PDB entry 7NYX | electron microscopy, 4.60 A resolution (low resolution: residue-level contacts below are approximate; hydrogen-bond / salt-bridge calls are withheld) | chains B and C of the 14 polymer chains in the assembly

== Chain B ==
Molecule: Chromosome partition protein MukB
Source organism: Photorhabdus thracensis
Reference sequence: A0A0F7LRY2 (A0A0F7LRY2_9GAMM); numbering as in UniProt (aligned over 1-1482)
Sequence (1482 residues; each row starts with the number of its first residue):
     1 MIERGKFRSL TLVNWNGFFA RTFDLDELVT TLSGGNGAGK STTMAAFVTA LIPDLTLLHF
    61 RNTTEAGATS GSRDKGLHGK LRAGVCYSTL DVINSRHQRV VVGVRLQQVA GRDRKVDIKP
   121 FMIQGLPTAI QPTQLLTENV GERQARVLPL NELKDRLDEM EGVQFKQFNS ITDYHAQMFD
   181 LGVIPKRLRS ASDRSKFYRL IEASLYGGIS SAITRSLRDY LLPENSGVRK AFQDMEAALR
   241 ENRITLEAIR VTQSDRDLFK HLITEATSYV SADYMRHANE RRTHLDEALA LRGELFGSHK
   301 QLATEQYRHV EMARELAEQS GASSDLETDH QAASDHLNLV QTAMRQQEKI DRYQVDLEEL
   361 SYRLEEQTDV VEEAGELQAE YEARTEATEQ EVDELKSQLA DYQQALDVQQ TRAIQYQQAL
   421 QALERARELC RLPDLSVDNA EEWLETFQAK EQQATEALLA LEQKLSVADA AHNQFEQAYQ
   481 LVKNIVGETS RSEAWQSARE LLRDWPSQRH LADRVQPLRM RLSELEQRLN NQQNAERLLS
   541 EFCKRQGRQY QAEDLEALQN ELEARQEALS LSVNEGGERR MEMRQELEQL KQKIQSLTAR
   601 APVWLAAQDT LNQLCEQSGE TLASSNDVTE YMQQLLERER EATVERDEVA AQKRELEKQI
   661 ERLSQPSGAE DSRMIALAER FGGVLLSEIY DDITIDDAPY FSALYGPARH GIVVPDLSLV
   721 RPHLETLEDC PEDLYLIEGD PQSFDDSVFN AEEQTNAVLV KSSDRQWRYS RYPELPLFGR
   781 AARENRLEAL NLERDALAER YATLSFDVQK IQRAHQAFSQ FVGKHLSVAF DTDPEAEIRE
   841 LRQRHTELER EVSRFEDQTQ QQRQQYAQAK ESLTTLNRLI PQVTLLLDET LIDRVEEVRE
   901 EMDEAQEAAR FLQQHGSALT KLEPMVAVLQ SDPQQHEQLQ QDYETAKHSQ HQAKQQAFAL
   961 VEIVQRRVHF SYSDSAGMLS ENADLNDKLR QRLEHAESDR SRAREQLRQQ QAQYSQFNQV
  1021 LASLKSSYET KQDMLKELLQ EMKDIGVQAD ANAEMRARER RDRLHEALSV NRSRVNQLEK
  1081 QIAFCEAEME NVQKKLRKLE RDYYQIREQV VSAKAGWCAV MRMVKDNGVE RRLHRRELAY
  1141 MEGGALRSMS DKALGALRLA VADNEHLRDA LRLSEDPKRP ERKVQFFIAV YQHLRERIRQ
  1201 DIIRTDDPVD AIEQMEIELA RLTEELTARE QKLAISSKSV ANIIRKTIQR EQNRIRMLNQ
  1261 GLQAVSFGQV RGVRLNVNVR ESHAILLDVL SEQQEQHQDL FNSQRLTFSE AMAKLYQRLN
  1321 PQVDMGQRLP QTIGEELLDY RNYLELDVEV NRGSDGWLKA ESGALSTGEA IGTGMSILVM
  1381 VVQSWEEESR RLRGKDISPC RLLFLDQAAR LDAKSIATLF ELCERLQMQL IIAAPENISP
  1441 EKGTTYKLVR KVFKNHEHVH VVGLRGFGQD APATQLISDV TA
Not modelled in the structure: 1, 1469-1482
Differences from the reference sequence: engineered mutation Gln1407 (Glu in A0A0F7LRY2)
Bound ions: Mg2+: Ser41 (together with ATP)
Small-molecule neighbours:
  - ATP, molecule 1: Asn16, Asn36, Gly37, Ala38, Gly39, Lys40, Ser41, Thr42, Gly76, Gly79, Lys80, Asp1406, Gln1407, Arg1450
  - ATP, molecule 2: Gln1269, Arg1352, Gly1363, Ala1364, Leu1365, Ser1366, Thr1367, Gly1368, Glu1369
  - 4'-phosphopantetheine (PNS), molecule 1: Leu289, Ala290, Gly293
  - 4'-phosphopantetheine (PNS), molecule 2: Arg839, Arg842, Gln843
What the authors report for this chain:
  - binding site for 4'-phosphopantetheine: Arg839
  - mutagenesis - E1407Q: decreased catalytic activity (citing earlier work)
  - mutagenesis - S1366R, D1406A: abolished growth

== Chain C ==
Molecule: Chromosome partition protein MukF
Source organism: Photorhabdus thracensis
Reference sequence: A0A0F7LMQ4 (A0A0F7LMQ4_9GAMM); residues 1-440 here = UniProt positions 1-440
Sequence (440 residues; row label = number of the first residue in the row):
     1 MSEYSQTVPE LVSWARKNDF SISLPVERLA FLMAIAVLNS ERLDGEMSEG ELIDAFREVC
    61 KGFEQTAESV AVRANNAIND MVRQKLLNRF TSELADGNAI YRLTPLGISI SDYYIRQREF
   121 STLRLSMQLS IVANELHRAA EAAEEGGDEF HWHRNVFAPL KYSVAEIFDS IDMSQRLMDE
   181 QQNFVKEDIA ALLNQDWQAA IANCEQLLSE TSGTLRELQD TLEAAGDKLQ ANLLRIQDAN
   241 MGSGGSELVD KLVFDLQSKL DRIISWGQQA IDLWIGYDRH VHKFIRTAID MDKNRIFSQR
   301 LRQSVQHYFD NPWTLTVANA ERLLDMRDEE LALRNEEVTG ELPLELEYEE FSEINDQLAA
   361 MIEKALLVYQ QEQRPLDLGA VLRDYLAQHP LPRHFDVARI LVDQAVRLGV AEADFSGLPA
   421 EWLAINDYGA KVQAHVIDTY
Not modelled in the structure: 1-9, 23-118

== Interface between chain B and chain C ==
Residue-residue contacts (52):
  Asn14(B) with Val338(C)
  Phe19(B) with Thr339(C); Gly340(C); Glu341(C)
  Ala20(B) with Leu342(C); Pro343(C)
  Arg21(B) with Pro343(C)
  Ala83(B) with Arg334(C); Glu336(C); Val338(C)
  Gly84(B) with Arg334(C)
  Gln107(B) with Leu333(C); Arg334(C); Asn335(C)
  Gln108(B) with Leu333(C); Arg334(C)
  Val109(B) with Ala332(C); Leu333(C)
  Ala110(B) with Ala332(C); Arg334(C)
  Asp117(B) with Leu333(C)
  Thr133(B) with Leu342(C)
  Arg143(B) with Glu341(C); Leu342(C); Leu344(C)
  Gln144(B) with Gly340(C)
  Ala145(B) with Thr339(C); Gly340(C)
  Arg146(B) with Glu337(C); Val338(C); Thr339(C)
  Val147(B) with Val338(C)
  Asn1437(B) with Phe351(C)
  Pro1440(B) with Phe351(C)
  Tyr1446(B) with Leu346(C)
  His1458(B) with Glu341(C)
  His1460(B) with Glu347(C)
  Val1461(B) with Leu346(C)
  Val1462(B) with Leu346(C)
  Gly1463(B) with Leu346(C); Glu347(C); Tyr348(C); Glu349(C)
  Leu1464(B) with Glu349(C); Phe351(C)
  Arg1465(B) with Tyr348(C); Glu349(C); Glu350(C); Phe351(C)
  Gly1466(B) with Phe351(C)
  Phe1467(B) with Glu350(C)
  Gly1468(B) with Glu350(C)
Interface residues without a listed pair, chain B (32 interface residues in all): Val85, Arg105
Interface residues without a listed pair, chain C (20 interface residues in all): Leu331

== Overview ==
Chain B and chain C form an interface of 32 and 20 residues respectively. Bound to chain B: ATP and
4'-phosphopantetheine. From the paper: a binding site for 4'-phosphopantetheine at Arg839(B); S1366R and
D1406A of chain B abolish growth.
Here chain B is Chromosome partition protein MukB and chain C is Chromosome partition protein MukF, both from
Photorhabdus thracensis. Entry 7NYX (Cryo-EM structure of the MukBEF-MatP-DNA monomer (closed conformation))
was determined by electron microscopy, deposited together with 7NYW, 7NYY, 7NYZ, 7NZ0, 7NZ2, 7NZ3 and 7NZ4.
